PDB entry 9B31 | electron microscopy, 3.20 A resolution | chains A and C of the 5 polymer chains in the assembly

== Chain A ==
Protein: KAP114 isoform 1
From: Saccharomyces cerevisiae
UniProtKB: A0A8H4BZV8 (A0A8H4BZV8_YEASX); numbering as in UniProt (aligned over 1-1004)
Chain sequence (1010 residues; numbered -5 to 1004; the number before each row is that of its first residue; numbers below 1 keep their minus sign (Gly-5 is residue -5)):
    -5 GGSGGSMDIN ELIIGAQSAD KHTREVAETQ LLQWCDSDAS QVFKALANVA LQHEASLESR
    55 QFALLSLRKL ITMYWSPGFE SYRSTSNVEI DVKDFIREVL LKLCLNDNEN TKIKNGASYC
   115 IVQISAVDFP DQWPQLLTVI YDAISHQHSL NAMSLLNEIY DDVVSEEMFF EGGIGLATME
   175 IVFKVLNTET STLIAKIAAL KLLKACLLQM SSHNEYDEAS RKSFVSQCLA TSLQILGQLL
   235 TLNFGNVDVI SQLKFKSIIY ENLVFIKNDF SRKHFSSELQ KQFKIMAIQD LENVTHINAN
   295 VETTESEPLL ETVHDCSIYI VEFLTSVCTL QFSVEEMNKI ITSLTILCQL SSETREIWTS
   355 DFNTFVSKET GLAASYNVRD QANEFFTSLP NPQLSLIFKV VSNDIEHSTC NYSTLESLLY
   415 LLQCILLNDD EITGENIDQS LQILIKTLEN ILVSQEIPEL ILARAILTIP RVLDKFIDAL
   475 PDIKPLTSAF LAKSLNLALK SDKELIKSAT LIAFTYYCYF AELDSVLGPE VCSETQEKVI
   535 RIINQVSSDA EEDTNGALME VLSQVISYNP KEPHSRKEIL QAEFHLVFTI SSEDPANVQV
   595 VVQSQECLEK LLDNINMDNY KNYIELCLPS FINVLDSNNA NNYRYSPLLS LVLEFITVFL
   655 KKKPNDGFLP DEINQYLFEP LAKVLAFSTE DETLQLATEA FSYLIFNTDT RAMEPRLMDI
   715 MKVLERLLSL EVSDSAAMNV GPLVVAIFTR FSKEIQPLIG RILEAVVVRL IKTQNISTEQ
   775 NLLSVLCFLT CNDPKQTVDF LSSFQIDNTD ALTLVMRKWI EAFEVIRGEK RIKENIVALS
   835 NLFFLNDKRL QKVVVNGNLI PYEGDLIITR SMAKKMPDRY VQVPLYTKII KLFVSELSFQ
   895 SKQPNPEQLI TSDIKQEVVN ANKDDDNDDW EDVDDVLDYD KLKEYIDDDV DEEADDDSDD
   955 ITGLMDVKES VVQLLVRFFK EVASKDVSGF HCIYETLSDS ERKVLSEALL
Unresolved in the structure: -5 to 0, 294-301, 896-930, 943-962
Construct notes: expression tag (-5 to 0)
What the authors report for this chain:
  - mutagenesis - D928A/D929A, Y939A/D942A: unchanged binding to NAP1 isoform 1

== Chain C ==
Protein: Histone H2B
From: Saccharomyces cerevisiae
UniProtKB: A0A6A5Q1U6 (A0A6A5Q1U6_YEASX); residues 1-130 here correspond to UniProt positions 2-131 (UniProt number = residue number + 1)
Chain sequence (130 residues; numbered 1 to 130; the number before each row is that of its first residue):
     1 SSAAEKKPAS KAPAEKKPAA KKTSTSVDGK KRSKVRKETY SSYIYKVLKQ THPDTGISQK
    61 SMSILNSFVN DIFERIATEA SKLAAYNKKS TISAREIQTA VRLILPGELA KHAVSEGTRA
   121 VTKYSSSTQA
Unresolved in the structure: 1-36, 127-130

== Chain A / chain C interface ==
Residue-residue contacts (42):
  Asp155(A) - Ser58(C)  hydrogen bond (backbone-side chain)
  Asp155(A) - Gln59(C)  hydrogen bond (side chain-backbone)
  Asp155(A) - Lys60(C)  hydrogen bond (side chain-backbone)
  Glu160(A) - Tyr45(C)  hydrogen bond
  Leu202(A) - Gln59(C)
  Gln203(A) - Gln59(C)
  Ser206(A) - Gln59(C)  hydrogen bond
  Asn208(A) - Tyr45(C)
  Asn208(A) - Lys49(C)  hydrogen bond
  Gln768(A) - Arg102(C)
  Ile770(A) - Leu103(C)  hydrophobic
  Glu773(A) - Arg102(C)  salt bridge
  Phe817(A) - Arg95(C)  hydrogen bond (backbone-side chain)
  Glu818(A) - Arg95(C)  hydrogen bond (backbone-side chain)
  Glu818(A) - Gln98(C)  hydrogen bond
  Val819(A) - Gln98(C)
  Val819(A) - Thr99(C)
  Ile820(A) - Arg95(C)  hydrogen bond (backbone-side chain)
  Arg821(A) - Leu83(C)
  Arg821(A) - Tyr86(C)
  Arg821(A) - Asn87(C)
  Arg821(A) - Thr99(C)
  Arg821(A) - Leu103(C)
  Gly822(A) - Tyr86(C)
  Gly822(A) - Asn87(C)  hydrogen bond (backbone-side chain)
  Glu823(A) - Asn87(C)
  Arg825(A) - Tyr86(C)  hydrogen bond
  Ile826(A) - Arg95(C)
  Leu853(A) - Ser115(C)
  Leu853(A) - Thr118(C)
  Leu853(A) - Arg119(C)
  Gly858(A) - Lys123(C)  hydrogen bond (backbone-side chain)
  Asp859(A) - Lys123(C)  salt bridge
  Ile862(A) - Glu116(C)  hydrogen bond (backbone-side chain)
  Ile862(A) - Arg119(C)
  Arg864(A) - Glu108(C)
  Arg864(A) - Leu109(C)
  Arg864(A) - His112(C)
  Ala867(A) - His112(C)
  Asp872(A) - Ser115(C)  hydrogen bond
  Glu890(A) - Arg95(C)  salt bridge
  Phe893(A) - Ser93(C)
Other interface residues (no listed pair), chain A (35 interface residues in all): Ser205, His207, Tyr210, Ser771, Leu860, Ile861, Thr863, Gln894
Other interface residues (no listed pair), chain C (28 interface residues in all): Ser42, Val47, Lys88, Lys89, Ala94, Lys111

== Overview ==
The interface between chain A and chain C involves 35 residues on one side and 28 on the other, with 15
hydrogen bonds and 3 salt bridges. Polar pairs include Glu773(A)-Arg102(C), Asp859(A)-Lys123(C) and
Glu890(A)-Arg95(C). From the paper: D928A/D929A and Y939A/D942A of chain A leave binding to NAP1 isoform 1
unchanged.
Here chain A is KAP114 isoform 1 and chain C is Histone H2B, both from Saccharomyces cerevisiae. Entry 9B31
(Cryo-EM structure of yeast (Nap1)2-Kap114-H2A-H2B) was determined by electron microscopy, deposited together
with 9B23, 9B3F and 9B3I.
